PDB entry 3HRK | X-ray diffraction, 3.05 A resolution | chains A and B

[Chain A (and B)]
Name: Histidyl-tRNA synthetase
From: Trypanosoma cruzi
Notes: EC 6.1.1.21; chain B of this document is another copy of the same molecule, construct and numbering; everything in this record applies to it too
Reference sequence: Q4DA54 (Q4DA54_TRYCR); residue numbers follow UniProt; this construct covers 45-478
Chain sequence (456 residues; row label = number of the first residue in the row; note: 45 numbers in that range are skipped by the numbering (no residue carries them; nothing is unmodelled there); numbers below 1 keep their minus sign (Met-22 is residue -22)):
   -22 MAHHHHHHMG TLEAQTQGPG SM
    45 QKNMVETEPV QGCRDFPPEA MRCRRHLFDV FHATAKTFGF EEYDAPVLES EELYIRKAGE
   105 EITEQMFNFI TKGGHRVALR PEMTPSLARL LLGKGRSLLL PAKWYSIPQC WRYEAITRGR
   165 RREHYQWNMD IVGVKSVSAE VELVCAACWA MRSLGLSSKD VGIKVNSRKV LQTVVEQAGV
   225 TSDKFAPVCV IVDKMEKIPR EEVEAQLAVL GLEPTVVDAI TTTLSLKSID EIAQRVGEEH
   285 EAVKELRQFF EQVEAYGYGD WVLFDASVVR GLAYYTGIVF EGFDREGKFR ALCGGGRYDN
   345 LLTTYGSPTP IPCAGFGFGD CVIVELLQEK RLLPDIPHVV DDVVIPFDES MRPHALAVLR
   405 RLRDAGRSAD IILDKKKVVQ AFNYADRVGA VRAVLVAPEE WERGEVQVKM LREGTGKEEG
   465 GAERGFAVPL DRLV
Not modelled in the structure: -22 to -1, 45-48, 456-469 (chain B: -22 to -1, 45-48, 116-118, 456-469)
Construct notes: expression tag (-22 to -1)
Small-molecule neighbours: histidyl-adenosine monophosphate (HAM): Glu126, Thr128, Arg156, Glu158, Gly163, Arg164, Arg165, His168, Gln170, Asn172, Asp174, Arg314, Leu316, Tyr318, Tyr319, Ala335, Leu336, Cys337, Gly338, Gly339, Tyr342, Gly359, Phe360, Gly361, Phe362, Gly363, Cys365
From the paper describing this entry:
  - binding site for histidyl-adenosine monophosphate: Arg156, Glu158 to Arg165, His168, Gln170, Arg314, Ala335, Leu336, Gly363, Cys365
  - catalytic residues: Arg314 (citing earlier work)
  - conformationally variable residues (loop rearrangement, order/disorder transition): Glu158 to Arg165, Arg314
  - binding site for histidyl-adenosine monophosphate: Arg164 (proposed by the authors, not directly observed)

[How chain A and chain B interact]
Pairs across the interface - 124 pairs, chain A then chain B:
  Val49(A) with Tyr349(B)
  Glu50(A) with Arg133(B)
  Thr51(A) with Arg133(B), hydrogen bond (backbone-side chain); Gly137(B)
  Glu52(A) with Arg133(B), hydrogen bond (backbone-side chain)
  Pro53(A) with Arg133(B)
  Val54(A) with Leu92(B); Glu93(B); Ser94(B)
  Cys57(A) with Pro90(B), hydrophobic
  Arg58(A) with Pro90(B)
  Asp59(A) with Pro90(B); Arg133(B), salt bridge; Leu134(B)
  Phe60(A) with Tyr87(B); Asp88(B), hydrogen bond (backbone-backbone)
  Pro61(A) with Lys138(B)
  Pro62(A) with Glu85(B); Glu86(B); Trp148(B)
  Glu63(A) with Lys138(B), salt bridge
  Met65(A) with Glu86(B); Tyr87(B), hydrophobic
  Arg66(A) with Glu85(B), salt bridge
  Arg68(A) with Asp88(B), salt bridge
  Arg69(A) with His76(B); Glu86(B), salt bridge
  His76(A) with Arg69(B)
  Lys80(A) with Ser412(B)
  Thr81(A) with Arg407(B), hydrogen bond (backbone-side chain); Arg411(B); Ser412(B); Ala413(B), hydrogen bond (backbone-backbone)
  Phe82(A) with Arg407(B), hydrogen bond (backbone-side chain); Ala413(B)
  Gly83(A) with Asp414(B)
  Glu85(A) with Pro62(B); His382(B), salt bridge
  Glu86(A) with Pro62(B); Met65(B); Arg69(B), salt bridge
  Tyr87(A) with Phe60(B); Met65(B), hydrophobic
  Asp88(A) with Asp59(B); Phe60(B), hydrogen bond (backbone-backbone); Met65(B); Arg68(B), salt bridge; Tyr169(B), hydrogen bond
  Pro90(A) with Cys57(B), hydrophobic; Arg58(B); Asp59(B)
  Val91(A) with Gln153(B)
  Leu92(A) with Val54(B); Trp155(B), hydrophobic
  Glu93(A) with Val54(B)
  Ser94(A) with Val54(B)
  Phe113(A) with Phe113(B), hydrophobic
  Thr115(A) with Tyr157(B), hydrogen bond (backbone-side chain)
  Gly117(A) with Tyr157(B), hydrogen bond (backbone-side chain); Arg166(B), hydrogen bond (backbone-side chain)
  Val121(A) with Val54(B), hydrophobic
  Arg133(A) with Glu50(B); Thr51(B), hydrogen bond (side chain-backbone); Glu52(B); Pro53(B); Asp59(B), salt bridge
  Leu134(A) with Asp59(B)
  Gly137(A) with Thr51(B)
  Lys138(A) with Pro61(B); Glu63(B), salt bridge
  Pro145(A) with Tyr428(B), hydrophobic
  Lys147(A) with Asp414(B), salt bridge; Tyr428(B)
  Trp148(A) with Pro62(B)
  Gln153(A) with Val91(B)
  Trp155(A) with Leu92(B), hydrophobic
  Tyr157(A) with Thr115(B), hydrogen bond (side chain-backbone)
  Tyr169(A) with Asp88(B), hydrogen bond
  Val178(A) with Leu417(B), hydrophobic; Asp418(B)
  Lys179(A) with Asp418(B), hydrogen bond (backbone-side chain)
  Ser180(A) with Leu417(B), hydrogen bond (side chain-backbone); Asp418(B), hydrogen bond
  Ser182(A) with Arg396(B); Leu417(B), hydrogen bond (side chain-backbone)
  Glu186(A) with Arg407(B), salt bridge
  Gln296(A) with Arg396(B); Leu400(B)
  Ala299(A) with Pro397(B)
  Tyr300(A) with Leu400(B); Arg404(B); Arg407(B)
  Gly301(A) with Arg404(B)
  Tyr302(A) with Arg404(B)
  Tyr349(A) with Val49(B)
  His382(A) with Glu85(B), salt bridge
  Arg396(A) with Ser182(B); Gln296(B)
  Pro397(A) with Ala299(B)
  Leu400(A) with Gln296(B); Tyr300(B)
  Arg404(A) with Tyr300(B); Gly301(B); Tyr302(B)
  Arg407(A) with Thr81(B), hydrogen bond (side chain-backbone); Phe82(B), hydrogen bond (side chain-backbone); Glu186(B), salt bridge; Tyr300(B)
  Arg411(A) with Thr81(B)
  Ser412(A) with Lys80(B); Thr81(B)
  Ala413(A) with Thr81(B), hydrogen bond (backbone-backbone); Phe82(B)
  Asp414(A) with Gly83(B); Lys147(B), salt bridge
  Leu417(A) with Val178(B), hydrophobic; Ser180(B), hydrogen bond (backbone-side chain); Ser182(B), hydrogen bond (backbone-side chain)
  Asp418(A) with Gly177(B); Val178(B); Lys179(B), hydrogen bond (side chain-backbone); Ser180(B), hydrogen bond
  Tyr428(A) with Pro145(B), hydrophobic; Lys147(B)
Interface residues without a listed pair, chain A (84 interface residues in all): Ala89, Leu97, Phe111, Asn112, Lys116, Leu123, Ile175, Gly177, Trp193, Arg196, Ala401, Leu403, Asp408, Ile415
Interface residues without a listed pair, chain B (83 interface residues in all): Arg66, Leu97, Phe111, Val121, Leu123, Leu136, Ile175, Trp193, Arg196, Gly350, Ala401, Leu403, Asp408, Ile415

[Overview]
84 residues of chain A and 83 residues of chain B are in contact; the contacts include 25 hydrogen bonds and
15 salt bridges. Among the polar pairs are Asp59(A)-Arg133(B), Glu63(A)-Lys138(B) and Arg66(A)-Glu85(B). The
paper reports the catalytic residue Arg314(A); a binding site for histidyl-adenosine monophosphate at
Arg156(A), Glu158(A) and His168(A) among others.
Chain A and chain B are both Histidyl-tRNA synthetase (Trypanosoma cruzi); the structure, Histidyl-tRNA
synthetase from Trypanosoma cruzi (Histidyl-adenylate complex), was determined by X-ray diffraction (same
publication as 3LC0 and 3HRI).
